PDB entry 7XHN | electron microscopy, 3.71 A resolution | chains Q and U of the 20 polymer chains in the assembly

== Chain Q ==
Name: Centromere protein Q
Source organism: Homo sapiens
UniProtKB: Q7L2Z9 (CENPQ_HUMAN); numbering as in UniProt (aligned over 1-268)
Sequence (274 residues; each row starts with the number of its first residue):
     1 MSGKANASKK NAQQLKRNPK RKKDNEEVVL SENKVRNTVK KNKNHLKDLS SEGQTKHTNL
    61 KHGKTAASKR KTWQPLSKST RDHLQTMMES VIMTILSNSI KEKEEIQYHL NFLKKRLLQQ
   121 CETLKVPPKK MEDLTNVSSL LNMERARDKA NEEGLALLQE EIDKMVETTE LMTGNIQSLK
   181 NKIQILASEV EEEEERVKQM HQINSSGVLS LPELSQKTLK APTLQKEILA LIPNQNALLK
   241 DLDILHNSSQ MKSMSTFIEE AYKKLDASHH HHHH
Unresolved in the structure: 1-76, 125-129, 197-216, 232-234, 269-274
Sequence notes: expression tag (269-274)
Swiss-Prot annotation at these positions:
  - modified residue (Phosphoserine): Ser31, Ser50, Ser249

== Chain U ==
Name: Centromere protein U
Source organism: Homo sapiens
UniProtKB: Q71F23 (CENPU_HUMAN); residue numbers follow UniProt; this construct covers 1-418
Sequence (418 residues; row label = number of the first residue in the row):
     1 MAPRGRRRPR PHRSEGARRS KNTLERTHSM KDKAGQKCKP IDVFDFPDNS DVSSIGRLGE
    61 NEKDEETYET FDPPLHSTAI YADEEEFSKH CGLSLSSTPP GKEAKRSSDT SGNEASEIES
   121 VKISAKKPGR KLRPISDDSE SIEESDTRRK VKSAEKISTQ RHEVIRTTAS SELSEKPAES
   181 VTSKKTGPLS AQPSVEKENL AIESQSKTQK KGKISHDKRK KSRSKAIGSD TSDIVHIWCP
   241 EGMKTSDIKE LNIVLPEFEK THLEHQQRIE SKVCKAAIAT FYVNVKEQFI KMLKESQMLT
   301 NLKRKNAKMI SDIEKKRQRM IEVQDELLRL EPQLKQLQTK YDELKERKSS LRNAAYFLSN
   361 LKQLYQDYSD VQAQEPNVKE TYDSSSLPAL LFKARTLLGA ESHLRNINHQ LEKLLDQG
Unresolved in the structure: 1-248, 367-381, 404-418
Swiss-Prot annotation at these positions:
  - motif (Nuclear localization signal): Arg6 to Thr23, Lys303 to Met320
  - modified residue: Thr78 (Phosphothreonine), Thr98 (Phosphothreonine), Ser108 (Phosphoserine), Thr110 (Phosphothreonine), Ser111 (Phosphoserine), Ser116 (Phosphoserine), Ser120 (Phosphoserine), Ser136 (Phosphoserine), Ser139 (Phosphoserine), Ser141 (Phosphoserine), Ser190 (Phosphoserine), Ser194 (Phosphoserine), Ser232 (Phosphoserine)
  - cross-link: Lys185 (Glycyl lysine isopeptide (Lys-Gly) (interchain with G-Cter in SUMO2))

== How chain Q and chain U interact ==
Pairs across the interface (44):
  Leu84(Q) with Gln288(U)
  Met88(Q) with Phe281(U); Asn284(U); Val285(U)
  Val91(Q) with Asn284(U)
  Ile95(Q) with Thr280(U)
  Lys101(Q) with Val273(U)
  Glu102(Q) with Val273(U); Cys274(U), hydrogen bond (side chain-backbone)
  Glu105(Q) with Glu270(U); Cys274(U)
  His109(Q) with Cys274(U)
  Arg116(Q) with Glu257(U); Phe258(U); Thr261(U)
  Leu134(Q) with Lys291(U); Glu295(U); Met298(U), hydrophobic
  Ser138(Q) with Met298(U)
  Leu141(Q) with Leu302(U), hydrophobic; Lys305(U)
  Arg145(Q) with Asn301(U); Arg304(U), hydrogen bond (side chain-backbone); Lys305(U); Lys308(U)
  Glu152(Q) with Ser311(U)
  Leu155(Q) with Asp312(U); Lys315(U); Lys316(U); Arg319(U)
  Gln159(Q) with Lys315(U); Gln318(U); Arg319(U), hydrogen bond (side chain-backbone)
  Ile162(Q) with Glu322(U); Val323(U)
  Val166(Q) with Glu322(U); Glu326(U)
  Thr169(Q) with Arg329(U)
  Lys180(Q) with Lys340(U)
  Val190(Q) with Arg347(U); Leu351(U), hydrophobic
  Glu193(Q) with Leu351(U)
  Glu194(Q) with Ser350(U)
  Leu238(Q) with Asp383(U)
Interface residues without a listed pair, chain Q (33 interface residues in all): Phe112, Gln120, Asn142, Asp148, Ile176, Ile183, Ala187, Arg196, Asp241
Interface residues without a listed pair, chain U (47 interface residues in all): Val254, His265, Ser271, Ala277, Lys294, Asp325, Gln336, Glu343, Ala355, Leu358, Ser359, Lys362, Leu387

== Summary ==
33 residues of chain Q and 47 residues of chain U are in contact; the contacts include 3 hydrogen bonds. Polar
pairs include Glu102(Q)-Cys274(U), Arg145(Q)-Arg304(U) and Gln159(Q)-Arg319(U).
Here chain Q is Centromere protein Q and chain U is Centromere protein U, both from Homo sapiens. Entry 7XHN
(Structure of human inner kinetochore CCAN-DNA complex) was determined by electron microscopy (same
publication as 7XHO).
